Entry 3ZPC (X-ray diffraction, 2.20 A resolution); this record covers chains A and B.

# Chain A (and B)
Molecule: Riboflavin biosynthesis protein ribd
From: Acinetobacter baumannii
Notes: EC 3.5.4.26, 1.1.1.193; chain B of this document is another copy of the same molecule, construct and numbering; everything in this record applies to it too
UniProt: D0CB74 (D0CB74_ACIBA); numbering as in UniProt (aligned over 1-361)
Sequence (382 residues; numbered -20 to 361; the number before each row is that of its first residue; numbers below 1 keep their minus sign (Met-20 is residue -20)):
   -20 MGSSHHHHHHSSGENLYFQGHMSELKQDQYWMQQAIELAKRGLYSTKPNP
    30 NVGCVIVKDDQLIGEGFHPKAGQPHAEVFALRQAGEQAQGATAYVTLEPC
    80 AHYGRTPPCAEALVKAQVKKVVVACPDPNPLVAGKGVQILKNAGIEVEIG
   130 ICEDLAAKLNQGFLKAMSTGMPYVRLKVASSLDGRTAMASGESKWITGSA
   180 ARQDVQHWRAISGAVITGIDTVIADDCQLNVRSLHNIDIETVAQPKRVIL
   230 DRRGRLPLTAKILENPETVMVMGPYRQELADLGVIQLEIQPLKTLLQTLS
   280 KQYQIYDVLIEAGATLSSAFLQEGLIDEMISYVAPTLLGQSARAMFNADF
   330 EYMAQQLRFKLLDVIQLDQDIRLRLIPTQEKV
Not modelled in the structure: -20 to 1, 359-361 (chain B: -20 to 2, 359-361)
Sequence notes: expression tag (-20 to 0)
Ion coordination: Zn2+: His54, Cys79, Cys88
What the authors report for this chain:
  - self-association interface (contacts with another copy of this molecule): Val312 to Leu354
  - Zn2+ coordination: His54, Cys79, Cys88
  - binding site for phosphate ion: Asn28, His54, His81, Arg84, Thr85, Arg181, Arg188, Gln207, Arg211
  - conformationally variable residues (loop rearrangement, order/disorder transition, side-chain flip): His81, Asp106 to Gly113, Met167 to Trp174, Arg181
  - contacts within the chain: Asn28-His47 (hydrogen bond)
  - catalytic residues: Glu56, Asp106 (proposed by the authors, not directly observed)

# Interface between chain A and chain B
Residue-residue contacts (101; chain A residue first):
  Leu161(A) with Gly163(B); Met308(B), hydrophobic; Ser310(B); Met324(B); Leu354(B), hydrophobic
  Asp162(A) with Asp162(B); Gly163(B); Met324(B); Phe325(B)
  Gly163(A) with Asp162(B); Gly163(B)
  Arg164(A) with Arg164(B); Ala323(B)
  Met167(A) with Phe329(B); Glu330(B); Tyr331(B); Met332(B), hydrophobic
  Glu171(A) with Tyr331(B); Met332(B), hydrogen bond (side chain-backbone)
  Lys173(A) with Met332(B)
  Trp174(A) with Arg337(B), hydrogen bond (backbone-side chain)
  Ile175(A) with Met332(B), hydrophobic; Arg337(B), hydrogen bond (backbone-side chain)
  Leu300(A) with Leu316(B), hydrophobic
  Met308(A) with Leu161(B), hydrophobic
  Pro314(A) with Arg337(B); Phe338(B), hydrogen bond (backbone-backbone); Leu354(B), hydrophobic
  Thr315(A) with Gln335(B), hydrogen bond; Leu336(B), hydrogen bond (side chain-backbone); Arg337(B)
  Leu316(A) with Leu300(B), hydrophobic; Phe325(B), hydrophobic; Phe329(B); Gln335(B); Leu336(B), hydrogen bond (backbone-backbone); Phe338(B), hydrophobic
  Leu317(A) with Phe329(B); Met332(B), hydrophobic; Gln335(B)
  Gly318(A) with Phe325(B); Ala327(B)
  Gln319(A) with Ala323(B); Phe325(B); Asn326(B); Ala327(B), hydrogen bond (backbone-backbone)
  Ser320(A) with Asp328(B), hydrogen bond; Phe329(B), hydrogen bond (side chain-backbone)
  Ala323(A) with Gln319(B)
  Met324(A) with Leu161(B); Asp162(B)
  Phe325(A) with Asp162(B); Leu316(B), hydrophobic; Gly318(B); Gln319(B)
  Asn326(A) with Gln319(B)
  Ala327(A) with Gly318(B); Gln319(B), hydrogen bond (backbone-backbone)
  Asp328(A) with Gln319(B), hydrogen bond; Ser320(B)
  Phe329(A) with Met167(B); Leu316(B); Leu317(B); Ser320(B), hydrogen bond (backbone-side chain)
  Glu330(A) with Met167(B)
  Tyr331(A) with Met167(B)
  Met332(A) with Thr165(B); Ala166(B), hydrophobic; Met167(B), hydrophobic; Lys173(B); Ile175(B), hydrophobic; Leu317(B), hydrophobic
  Gln335(A) with Ile175(B); Thr315(B), hydrogen bond; Leu316(B); Leu317(B)
  Leu336(A) with Thr315(B), hydrogen bond (backbone-side chain); Leu316(B), hydrogen bond (backbone-backbone)
  Arg337(A) with Ile175(B), hydrogen bond (side chain-backbone); Pro314(B); Thr315(B)
  Phe338(A) with Leu161(B), hydrophobic; Pro314(B), hydrogen bond (backbone-backbone); Leu316(B), hydrophobic; Gln348(B), hydrogen bond (backbone-side chain)
  Lys339(A) with Gln348(B)
  Leu340(A) with Gln345(B); Gln348(B), hydrogen bond (backbone-side chain); Ile350(B), hydrophobic
  Val343(A) with Val343(B), hydrophobic; Ile350(B), hydrophobic
  Gln345(A) with Leu340(B)
  Gln348(A) with Phe338(B); Lys339(B); Leu340(B), hydrogen bond (side chain-backbone)
  Ile350(A) with Leu340(B), hydrophobic; Val343(B), hydrophobic; Ile350(B), hydrophobic
  Leu352(A) with Leu161(B), hydrophobic
  Leu354(A) with Leu161(B), hydrophobic; Pro314(B), hydrophobic
Interface residues without a listed pair, chain A (47 interface residues in all): Ser172, Ser310, Leu341, Asp342, Ile344, Asp347, Asp349
Interface residues without a listed pair, chain B (48 interface residues in all): Val312, Ala313, Leu341, Asp342, Ile344, Asp347, Asp349, Leu352

# Overview
47 residues of chain A face 48 of chain B across their interface; the contacts include 21 hydrogen bonds.
Polar pairs include Glu171(A)-Met332(B), Trp174(A)-Arg337(B) and Ile175(A)-Arg337(B). The Zn2+ site is built
by His54(A), Cys79(A) and Cys88(A). The paper reports catalytic residues Glu56(A) and Asp106(A); a binding
site for phosphate ion at Asn28(A), His54(A) and His81(A) among others.
Chain A and chain B are both Riboflavin biosynthesis protein ribd (Acinetobacter baumannii); the structure,
Acinetobacter baumannii RibD, form 1, was determined by X-ray diffraction, deposited together with 3ZPG.
